Entry 9H9K (electron microscopy, 3.80 A resolution); this record covers chains 1 and J of the 11 polymer chains in the assembly.

# Chain 1
Molecule: 16S RNA
Source organism: Escherichia coli
Sequence (1541 nucleotides; each row starts with the number of its first residue):
     1 AAAUUGAAGA GUUUGAUCAU GGCUCAGAUU GAACGCUGGC GGCAGGCCUA ACACAUGCAA
    61 GUCGAACGGU AACAGGAAGA AGCUUGCUUC UUUGCUGACG AGUGGCGGAC GGGUGAGUAA
   121 UGUCUGGGAA ACUGCCUGAU GGAGGGGGAU AACUACUGGA AACGGUAGCU AAUACCGCAU
   181 AACGUCGCAA GACCAAAGAG GGGGACCUUC GGGCCUCUUG CCAUCGGAUG UGCCCAGAUG
   241 GGAUUAGCUA GUAGGUGGGG UAACGGCUCA CCUAGGCGAC GAUCCCUAGC UGGUCUGAGA
   301 GGAUGACCAG CCACACUGGA ACUGAGACAC GGUCCAGACU CCUACGGGAG GCAGCAGUGG
   361 GGAAUAUUGC ACAAUGGGCG CAAGCCUGAU GCAGCCAUGC CGCGUGUAUG AAGAAGGCCU
   421 UCGGGUUGUA AAGUACUUUC AGCGGGGAGG AAGGGAGUAA AGUUAAUACC UUUGCUCAUU
   481 GACGUUACCC GCAGAAGAAG CACCGGCUAA CUCCGUGCCA GCAGCCXCGG UAAUACGGAG
   541 GGUGCAAGCG UUAAUCGGAA UUACUGGGCG UAAAGCGCAC GCAGGCGGUU UGUUAAGUCA
   601 GAUGUGAAAU CCCCGGGCUC AACCUGGGAA CUGCAUCUGA UACUGGCAAG CUUGAGUCUC
   661 GUAGAGGGGG GUAGAAUUCC AGGUGUAGCG GUGAAAUGCG UAGAGAUCUG GAGGAAUACC
   721 GGUGGCGAAG GCGGCCCCCU GGACGAAGAC UGACGCUCAG GUGCGAAAGC GUGGGGAGCA
   781 AACAGGAUUA GAUACCCUGG UAGUCCACGC CGUAAACGAU GUCGACUUGG AGGUUGUGCC
   841 CUUGAGGCGU GGCUUCCGGA GCUAACGCGU UAAGUCGACC GCCUGGGGAG UACGGCCGCA
   901 AGGUUAAAAC UCAAAUGAAU UGACGGGGGC CCGCACAAGC GGUGGAGCAU GUGGUUUAAU
   961 UCGAUGXAAC GCGAAGAACC UUACCUGGUC UUGACAUCCA CGGAAGUUUU CAGAGAUGAG
  1021 AAUGUGCCUU CGGGAACCGU GAGACAGGUG CUGCAUGGCU GUCGUCAGCU CGUGUUGUGA
  1081 AAUGUUGGGU UAAGUCCCGC AACGAGCGCA ACCCUUAUCC UUUGUUGCCA GCGGUCCGGC
  1141 CGGGAACUCA AAGGAGACUG CCAGUGAUAA ACUGGAGGAA GGUGGGGAUG ACGUCAAGUC
  1201 AUCAUGGCCC UUACGACCAG GGCUACACAC GUGCUACAAU GGCGCAUACA AAGAGAAGCG
  1261 ACCUCGCGAG AGCAAGCGGA CCUCAUAAAG UGCGUCGUAG UCCGGAUUGG AGUCUGCAAC
  1321 UCGACUCCAU GAAGUCGGAA UCGCUAGUAA UCGUGGAUCA GAAUGCCACG GUGAAUACGU
  1381 UCCCGGCCUU GUACACACCG CCCGUXACAC CAUGGGAGUG GGUUGCAAAA GAAGUAGGUA
  1441 GCUUAACCUU CGGGAGGGCG CUUACCACUU UGUGAUUCAU GACUGGGGUG AAGUCGUAAC
  1501 AAGGUAACCG UAGGGGAACC UGCGGUUGGA UCACCUCCUU A
Disordered / not traced: 1-930, 1387-1541
Modified residues: PSU (pseudouridine-5'-monophosphate) at position 516, G7M (N7-methyl-guanosine-5'-monophosphate) at position 527, 2MG (2N-methylguanosine-5'-monophosphate) at position 966, 5MC (5-methylcytidine-5'-monophosphate) at position 967, 2MG (2N-methylguanosine-5'-monophosphate) at position 1207, 4OC (4n,o2'-methylcytidine-5'-monophosphate) at position 1401, 5MC (5-methylcytidine-5'-monophosphate) at position 1406, UR3 (3-methyluridine-5'-monophoshate) at position 1497, 2MG (2N-methylguanosine-5'-monophosphate) at position 1515, MA6 (6N-dimethyladenosine-5'-monophoshate) at position 1517, MA6 (6N-dimethyladenosine-5'-monophoshate) at position 1518
Bound ions: Mg2+ site 1 near A937 (its only coordinating residue here); Mg2+ site 2: A964, U1199; Mg2+ site 3 near C972 (its only coordinating residue here); Mg2+ site 4 near G1013 (its only coordinating residue here); Mg2+ site 5: C1054, A1197, G1198; Mg2+ site 6: A1067, A1092; Mg2+ site 7: U1083, G1084; Mg2+ site 8 near A1110 (its only coordinating residue here); Mg2+ site 9 near A1145 (its only coordinating residue here); Mg2+ site 10: C1158, G1184; Mg2+ site 11 near U1168 (its only coordinating residue here); Mg2+ site 12 near G1177 (its only coordinating residue here); 9 more Mg2+ sites not listed

# Chain J
Name: Small ribosomal subunit protein uS10
Source organism: Escherichia coli
Reference sequence: P0A7R5 (RS10_ECOLI); numbering as in UniProt (aligned over 1-103)
Sequence (103 residues; each row starts with the number of its first residue):
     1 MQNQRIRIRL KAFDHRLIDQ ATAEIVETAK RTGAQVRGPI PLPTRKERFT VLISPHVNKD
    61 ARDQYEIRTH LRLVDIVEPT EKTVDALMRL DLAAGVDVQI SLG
Disordered / not traced: 1-2, 103

# Interface between chain 1 and chain J
Contacting residue pairs - 54 pairs, chain 1 then chain J:
  G963(1) - His56(J)  hydrogen bond to the sugar
  G963(1) - Val57(J)  base contact
  A964(1) - His56(J)  sugar contact
  A964(1) - Val57(J)  sugar contact
  C972(1) - Val57(J)  hydrogen bond to the sugar
  C972(1) - Lys59(J)  salt bridge to the phosphate
  G973(1) - Leu52(J)  sugar contact
  G973(1) - His56(J)  sugar contact
  G973(1) - Lys59(J)  salt bridge to the phosphate
  A975(1) - Lys59(J)  salt bridge to the phosphate
  A975(1) - Arg62(J)  base contact
  G1058(1) - Pro55(J)  base contact
  C1059(1) - Ile53(J)  sugar contact
  C1059(1) - Pro55(J)  base contact
  U1060(1) - Ile53(J)  sugar contact
  U1060(1) - Ser54(J)  hydrogen bond to the sugar
  U1060(1) - Pro55(J)  sugar contact
  U1060(1) - Asn58(J)  hydrogen bond to the sugar
  G1061(1) - Asn58(J)  sugar contact
  G1061(1) - Asp60(J)  sugar contact
  U1115(1) - Arg68(J)  salt bridge to the phosphate
  U1123(1) - Gly38(J)  hydrogen bond to the sugar
  U1123(1) - Pro39(J)  hydrogen bond to the sugar
  U1123(1) - Ile40(J)  sugar contact
  U1123(1) - Pro41(J)  base contact
  G1124(1) - Arg37(J)  sugar contact
  G1124(1) - Gly38(J)  hydrogen bond to the phosphate
  G1124(1) - Ile40(J)  phosphate contact
  U1125(1) - Arg7(J)  hydrogen bond to the phosphate
  U1125(1) - Arg37(J)  salt bridge to the phosphate
  U1126(1) - Arg7(J)  salt bridge to the phosphate
  U1126(1) - Leu73(J)  base contact
  A1150(1) - Leu42(J)  sugar contact
  A1150(1) - Pro43(J)  sugar contact
  A1151(1) - Pro41(J)  sugar contact
  A1151(1) - Leu42(J)  sugar contact
  A1151(1) - Pro43(J)  phosphate contact
  A1151(1) - Thr44(J)  hydrogen bond to the phosphate
  A1151(1) - Arg72(J)  hydrogen bond to the phosphate
  A1152(1) - His15(J)  hydrogen bond to the phosphate
  A1152(1) - Thr44(J)  phosphate contact
  A1152(1) - His70(J)  salt bridge to the phosphate
  A1152(1) - Arg72(J)  salt bridge to the phosphate
  G1153(1) - His15(J)  salt bridge to the phosphate
  G1198(1) - His56(J)  hydrogen bond to the sugar
  G1198(1) - Val57(J)  sugar contact
  U1199(1) - His56(J)  hydrogen bond to the sugar
  A1254(1) - Arg45(J)  salt bridge to the phosphate
  G1255(1) - Arg45(J)  salt bridge to the phosphate
  G1279(1) - Arg9(J)  salt bridge to the phosphate
  A1280(1) - Arg9(J)  salt bridge to the phosphate
  C1366(1) - Arg62(J)  hydrogen bond to the sugar
  C1367(1) - Arg62(J)  sugar contact
  A1368(1) - Gln64(J)  hydrogen bond to the phosphate
Other interface residues (no listed pair), chain 1 (29 interface residues in all): A969, G1253
Other interface residues (no listed pair), chain J (31 interface residues in all): Asp19, Lys46, Glu47, Ala61

# In short
29 residues of chain 1 and 31 residues of chain J are in contact, with 15 hydrogen bonds and 13 salt bridges.
Among the polar pairs are G963(1)-His56(J), C972(1)-Val57(J) and U1060(1)-Ser54(J). A964(1) and U1199(1)
coordinate Mg2+ site 2.
Chain 1 is 16S RNA and chain J is Small ribosomal subunit protein uS10, both from Escherichia coli; the
structure, Complex 3 (HEAD) 30S-tRNA-GE81112, was determined by electron microscopy together with 9H8G, 9H9H,
9H9I, 9H9J, 9H9L, 9H9M and 9H9N from the same study.
